PDB entry 7PAR | electron microscopy, 8.20 A resolution (very low resolution: no residue pairs are listed; an interface is given only as per-side residue counts) | chains c and 3 of the 56 polymer chains in the assembly

Chain c:
Molecule: 50S ribosomal protein L4
From: Mycoplasma pneumoniae M129
UniProtKB: P75579 (RL4_MYCPN); residues 1-212 here = UniProt positions 1-212
Chain sequence (212 residues; row label = number of the first residue in the row):
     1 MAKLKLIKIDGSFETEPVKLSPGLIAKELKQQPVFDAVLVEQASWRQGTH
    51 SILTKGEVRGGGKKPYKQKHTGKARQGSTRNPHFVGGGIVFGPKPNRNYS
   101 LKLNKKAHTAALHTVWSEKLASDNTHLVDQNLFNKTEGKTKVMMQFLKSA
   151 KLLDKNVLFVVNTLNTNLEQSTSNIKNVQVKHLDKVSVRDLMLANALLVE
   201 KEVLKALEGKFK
Disordered / not traced: 1, 212

Chain 3:
Molecule: 23S ribosomal RNA
From: Mycoplasma pneumoniae M129
Sequence (2907 nucleotides; each row starts with the number of its first residue):
     1 UACAAUAAGUUACUAAGGGCUUAUGGUGGAUGCCUUGGCACUAAUAGGCG
    51 AUGAAGGACGUGUUAACCUGCGAUAAGCUUCGGGUAGGUGGUAAGAACCU
   101 CAGAUCCGGAGAUUUCCGAAUGGAGCAAUCCGGUAGUUGGAAACAGCUAU
   151 CAUUAAUUGAUGAAUAAAUAGUCAAUUAAAGCAAUACGUGGUGAAGUGAA
   201 ACAUCUCAGUAGCCACAGGAAAAGAAAACGAAUGUGAUUCCGUGUGUAGU
   251 GGCGAGCGAAAGCGGAACAGGCCAAACUUAUCAUUAGAUAGGGGUUGUAG
   301 GGCUUGCAAUGUGGACUUGAAAACGAUAGAAGAAGCUGUUGGAAAGCAGC
   351 GCGCAAAAGGGUGAUAGCCCCGUAUUUGAAAUUGUUUUCAUACCUAGCGA
   401 GAUCCCUGAGUAGCUCGGAAAACGUUAUUUUGAGUGAAUCUGCCCAGACC
   451 AUUGGGUAAGCCUAAAUACUAAUUAGUGACCGAUAGCGAAACAGUACCGU
   501 GAGGGAAAGGUGAAAAGAACCCAGAGAUGGGAGUGAAAUAGAUUCUGAAA
   551 CCAUAUGCCUACAACGUGUCAGAGCACAUUAAUGUGUGAUGGCGUGCGUU
   601 UUGAAGUAUGAGCCGGCGAGUUAUGAUAGCAAGCGUUAGUUAACCAGGAG
   651 AUGGGGAGCUGUAGCGAAAGCGAGUUUUAAAAGAGCGUUUGUUUGUUAUU
   701 AUAGACCCGAAACGGGUUGAGCUAGUCAUGAGCAGGUUGAAGGUUGAGUA
   751 ACAUCAACUGGAGGACCGAACCGACUCUCGUUGAAACGAUAGCGGAUGAC
   801 UUGUGAUUAGGGGUGAAAUUCCAAUCGAAAUCCGUGAUAGCUGGUUCUCG
   851 UCGAAAUAGCUUUAAGGCUAGCGUGAGAUCACAAAUAAGUGGAGGUAAAG
   901 CUACUGAAUGUAUGAUGGCGCCACCUAGGCGUACUGAAUACAAUUAAACU
   951 CUGAAUGCCAUUUAUUUUAUUCUCGCAGUCAGACAGUGGGGGAUAAGCUU
  1001 CAUUGUCAAGAGGGGAAGAGCCCAGAUCAUUAAAUAAGGUCCCCAAAAUA
  1051 UACUAAGUGGAAAAGGAUGUGAAAGUGCUAAAACAGCAAGGAUGUUGGCU
  1101 UAGAAGCAGCCAUCGUUUAAAGAGUGCGUAACAGCUCACUUGUCGAGUGU
  1151 UUUUGCGCCGAAGAUGUAACGGGGCUAAGUAUAUUACCGAAUUUAUGGAU
  1201 AAGAUUUAUAUCUUGUGGUAGACGAGCGUUGUAUUGGAGUUGAAGUCAAA
  1251 GCGUGAGCAUUGGUGGAUCCAAUACAAGUGAGAAUGCCGGCAUGAGUAAC
  1301 GCUUGGGAGUGAGAAUCUCCCAAACCGAUUGACUAAGGUUUCCUGGACCA
  1351 GGGUCGUCCUUCCAGGGUUAGUCUGGACCUAAGCUGAGGCUGAAAAGCGU
  1401 AGGCGAUGGACAACAGGUUAAUAUUCCUGUACUUACAGUUAGACUGAUGG
  1451 AGUGACAAAGAAGGUUUUCCACCCCCAUAAUUGGAUUUGGGGAUAAAUCA
  1501 UAAGGUGGUACAAUAGGCAAAUCCGUUGUGCAUAACAUUGAGUGAUGAUG
  1551 UCGAGUGAAUGAGUGAUCAAGUAGCGAAGGUGGUAUUAAUCAUGCUUUCA
  1601 AGAAAAGCUUCUAGGGUUAAUCUAGCUGUAACCAGUACCGAGAACGAACA
  1651 CACGUAGUCAAGGAGAGGAUCCUAAGGUUAGCGAGUGAACUAUAGCCAAG
  1701 GAACUCUGCAAAUUAACCCCGUAAGUUAGCGAGAAGGGGUGCUUAUGUAA
  1751 AAGUAAGCCGCAGUGAAGAACGAGGGGGGACUGUUUAACUAAAACACAAC
  1801 UCUAUGCCAAACCGUAAGGUGAUGUAUAUGGGGUGACACCUGCCCAGUGC
  1851 UGGAAGGUUAAAGAAGGAGGUUAGCGCAAGCGAAGCUUUUAACUGAAGCC
  1901 CCAGUGAACGGCGGCCGUAACUAUAACGGUCCUAAGGUAGCGAAAUUCCU
  1951 AGUCGGGUAAAUUCCGUCCCGCUUGAAUGGUGUAACCAUCUCUUGACUGU
  2001 CUCGGCUAUAGACUCGGUGAAAUCCAGGUACGGGUGAAGACACCCGUUAG
  2051 GCGCAACGGGACGGAAAGACCCCGUGAAGCUUUACUGUAGCUUAAUAUUG
  2101 AUCAGGACAUUAUCAUGUAGAGAAUAGGUAGGAGCAAUCGAUGCAAGUUC
  2151 GCUAGGACUUGUUGAUGCGAAAGGUGGAAUACUACCCUUGGUUGUGUGCU
  2201 GUUCUAAUUGGUAACUGUUAUCCAGUUUCAAGACAGUGUUAGGUGGGCAG
  2251 UUUGACUGGGGCGGUCGCCUCCUAAAAGGUAACGGAGGCGUACAAAGGUA
  2301 CCUUCAGUACGGUUGGAAAUCGUAUGUAGAGUGUAAUGGUGUAAGGGUGC
  2351 UUGACUGUGAGACAUACAGGUCGAACAGGUGAGAAAUCAGGUCAUAGUGA
  2401 UCCGGUGGUCCAGUAUGGAAUGGCCAUCGCUCAACGGAUAAAAGCUACUC
  2451 CGGGGAUAACAGGCUGAUACUGCCCAAGAGUUCAUAUCGACGGCAGUGUU
  2501 UGGCACCUCGAUGUCGACUCAUCUCAUCCUCGAGCUGAAGCAGGUUCGAA
  2551 GGGUUCGGCUGUUCGCCGAUUAAAGAGAUACGUGAGUUGGGUUCAAACCG
  2601 UCGUGAGACAGGUUGGUCCCUAUCUAUUGUGCCCGUAGGAAGAUUGAAGA
  2651 GUGUUGCUUCUAGUACGAGAGGACCGAAGCGAGGACACCUCUUAUGCUCC
  2701 AGUUGUAGCGCCAGCUGCACCGCUGGGUAGUAACGUGUCUAUUAGAUAAA
  2751 CGCUGAAAGCAUCUAAGUGUGAAACUAUCUCAAAGAUUAAUCUUCCCAUU
  2801 UCGCAAGAAAGUAAGAGCCGUCAAAGACGAUGACGUUGAUAGGUUACAGG
  2851 UGUAAGCAUAGUGAUAUGUUGAGCUGAGUAAUACUAAUUGCUCGAGGACU
  2901 UAUUGGA
Disordered / not traced: 1-7, 923-927, 1560-1569, 2901-2907

How chain c and chain 3 interact:
At this resolution (8 A) residue pairs are not listed: 76 residues of chain c and 77 of chain 3 lie at the interface.

Overview:
The interface between chain c and chain 3 involves 76 residues on one side and 77 on the other.
Chain c is 50S ribosomal protein L4 and chain 3 is 23S ribosomal RNA, both from Mycoplasma pneumoniae M129;
the structure, 70S ribosome with EF-G, ap/P- and pe/E-site tRNAs in Mycoplasma pneumoniae cells, was
determined by electron microscopy (same publication as 7OOC, 7OOD, 7P6Z, 7PAH, 7PAI, 7PAJ and 23 further
entries).
